Entry 4EPW (X-ray diffraction, 1.70 A resolution); this record covers chain A.

== Chain A ==
Molecule: GTPase KRas
Source organism: Homo sapiens
Notes: EC 3.6.5.2; fragment: Catalytic
UniProt: P01116 (RASK_HUMAN); numbering as in UniProt (aligned over 1-169)
Sequence (170 residues; each row starts with the number of its first residue; numbering starts at 0):
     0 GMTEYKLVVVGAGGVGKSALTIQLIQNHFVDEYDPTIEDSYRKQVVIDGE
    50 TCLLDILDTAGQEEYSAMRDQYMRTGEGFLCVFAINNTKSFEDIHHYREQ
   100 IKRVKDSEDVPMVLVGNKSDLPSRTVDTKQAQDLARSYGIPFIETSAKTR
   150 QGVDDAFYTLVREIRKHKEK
Construct notes: expression tag (0); engineered mutation Ser-118 (Cys in P01116)
Swiss-Prot annotation at these positions:
  - motif: Tyr-32 to Tyr-40 (Effector region)
  - binding site (GTP): Gly-10 to Ala-18, Val-29 to Thr-35, Ala-59, Gly-60, Asn-116, Lys-117, Asp-119
  - modified residue: Met-1 (N-acetylmethionine), Thr-2 (N-acetylthreonine), Lys-104 (N6-acetyllysine)
  - glycosylation: Thr-35 (Microbial infection: O-linked (Glc) threonine)
Metal / ion sites: Mg2+: Ser-17 (together with GDP)
Ligand contacts:
  - 0QV ((4-hydroxypiperidin-1-yl)(1H-indol-3-yl)methanethione): Lys-5, Leu-6, Val-7, Glu-37, Ser-39, Arg-41, Asp-54, Ile-55, Leu-56, Glu-62, Met-67, Gln-70, Tyr-71, Thr-74, Gly-75
  - GDP (guanosine-5'-diphosphate): Ala-11, Gly-12, Gly-13, Val-14, Gly-15, Lys-16, Ser-17, Ala-18, Phe-28, Val-29, Asp-30, Tyr-32, Asn-116, Lys-117, Asp-119, Leu-120, Ser-145, Ala-146, Lys-147
Reported in the primary citation:
  - binding site for 0QV: Ser-39

== Summary ==
Ligands of chain A: GDP and compound 0QV. UniProt lists 21 GTP-binding residues. The paper reports a binding
site for 0QV at Ser-39.
Chain A is GTPase KRas (Homo sapiens); the structure, Discovery of Small Molecules that Bind to K-Ras and
Inhibit Sos-mediated Activation, was determined by X-ray diffraction (same publication as 4EPR, 4EPT, 4EPV,
4EPX and 4EPY).
